Entry 2WVH (X-ray diffraction, 2.30 A resolution); this record covers chains V and Z of the 4 polymer chains in the assembly.

[Chain V (and Z)]
Molecule: Pyruvate decarboxylase
Source organism: Zymomonas mobilis
Notes: EC 4.1.1.1; chain Z of this document is another copy of the same molecule, construct and numbering; everything in this record applies to it too
Reference sequence: P06672 (PDC_ZYMMO); residue numbers follow UniProt; this construct covers 1-568
Chain sequence (568 residues; each row starts with the number of its first residue):
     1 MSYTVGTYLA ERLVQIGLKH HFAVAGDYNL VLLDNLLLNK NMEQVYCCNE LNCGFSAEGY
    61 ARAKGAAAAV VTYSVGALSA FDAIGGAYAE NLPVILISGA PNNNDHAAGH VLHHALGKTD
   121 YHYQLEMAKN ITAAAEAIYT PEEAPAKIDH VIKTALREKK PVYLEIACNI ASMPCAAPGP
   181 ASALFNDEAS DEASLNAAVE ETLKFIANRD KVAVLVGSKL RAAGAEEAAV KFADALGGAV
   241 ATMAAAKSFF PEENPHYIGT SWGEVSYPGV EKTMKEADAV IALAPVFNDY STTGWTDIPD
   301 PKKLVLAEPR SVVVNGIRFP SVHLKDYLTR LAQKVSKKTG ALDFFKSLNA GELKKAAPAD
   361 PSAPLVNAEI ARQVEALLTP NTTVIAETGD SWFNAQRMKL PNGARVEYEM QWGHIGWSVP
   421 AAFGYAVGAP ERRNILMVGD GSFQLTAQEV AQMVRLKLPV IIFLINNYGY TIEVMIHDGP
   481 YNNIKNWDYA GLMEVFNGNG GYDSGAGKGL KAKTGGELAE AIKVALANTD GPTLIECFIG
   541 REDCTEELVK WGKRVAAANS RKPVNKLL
Not modelled in the structure: 1, 567-568
From the paper describing this entry:
  - catalytic residues: Asp27, His113, His114 (proposed by the authors, not directly observed)
  - mutagenesis - D27E, H113K, H113Q, H113R, H114Q, E473D (1000-fold), E473Q (4000-fold): decreased catalytic activity (citing earlier work)
  - mutagenesis - H114A: abolished catalytic activity (citing earlier work)

[Chain V / chain Z interface]
Contacting residue pairs (197; chain V residue first):
  Ala25(V) with Tyr481(Z), hydrophobic
  Asp27(V) with Tyr290(Z), hydrogen bond; Asn559(Z)
  Leu30(V) with Glu473(Z); His477(Z); Tyr481(Z), hydrophobic
  Val31(V) with His477(Z)
  Leu33(V) with Tyr481(Z), hydrophobic
  Asp34(V) with His477(Z), salt bridge; Tyr481(Z), hydrogen bond
  Leu37(V) with Pro480(Z)
  Gln44(V) with Tyr481(Z)
  Tyr46(V) with Pro480(Z); Tyr481(Z), hydrogen bond (side chain-backbone)
  Cys48(V) with Leu445(Z)
  Asn49(V) with Leu445(Z), hydrogen bond (side chain-backbone)
  Ser74(V) with Trp412(Z)
  Val75(V) with Asp82(Z); Trp412(Z); Gly413(Z); His414(Z), hydrogen bond (backbone-side chain)
  Leu78(V) with Leu78(Z); Asp82(Z)
  Ser79(V) with Asp82(Z), hydrogen bond
  Phe81(V) with Leu78(Z); Met127(Z), hydrophobic
  Asp82(V) with Val75(Z); Leu78(Z); Ser79(Z), hydrogen bond
  Gly85(V) with Leu116(Z)
  Tyr88(V) with Leu116(Z); Lys118(Z)
  Ala89(V) with Ala115(Z); Leu116(Z)
  Asn102(V) with Ala558(Z); Asn559(Z), hydrogen bond (side chain-backbone); Ser560(Z); Arg561(Z), hydrogen bond (side chain-backbone)
  Asn103(V) with Pro563(Z)
  Asn104(V) with Arg561(Z); Lys562(Z), hydrogen bond (side chain-backbone); Pro563(Z); Val564(Z), hydrogen bond (side chain-backbone)
  Asp105(V) with Arg561(Z), salt bridge
  His110(V) with Trp295(Z)
  Val111(V) with Phe287(Z); Asn288(Z); Asp289(Z), hydrogen bond (backbone-backbone); Trp295(Z)
  Leu112(V) with Asp289(Z); Trp295(Z), hydrophobic; Gln411(Z), hydrogen bond (backbone-side chain)
  His113(V) with Asp289(Z), salt bridge; Tyr290(Z), hydrogen bond; Met410(Z), hydrogen bond (side chain-backbone); Gln411(Z), hydrogen bond (side chain-backbone); Trp412(Z); Gly413(Z); Asn559(Z)
  His114(V) with Gln411(Z), hydrogen bond (backbone-backbone); Trp412(Z), hydrogen bond (side chain-backbone); Gly413(Z), hydrogen bond (side chain-backbone)
  Ala115(V) with Ala89(Z); Gln411(Z), hydrogen bond (backbone-side chain); Trp412(Z)
  Leu116(V) with Gly85(Z); Tyr88(Z); Ala89(Z); Asn130(Z); Trp412(Z), hydrophobic
  Gly117(V) with Gln411(Z)
  Lys118(V) with Tyr88(Z)
  Met127(V) with Met127(Z); Asn130(Z)
  Asn130(V) with Leu116(Z); Met127(Z)
  Ile131(V) with Met127(Z), hydrophobic
  Cys168(V) with Asn559(Z), hydrogen bond (side chain-backbone)
  Asn169(V) with Arg561(Z), hydrogen bond (side chain-backbone); Lys562(Z); Pro563(Z)
  Met173(V) with Pro563(Z), hydrophobic
  Phe287(V) with Val111(Z)
  Asn288(V) with Val111(Z)
  Asp289(V) with Val111(Z), hydrogen bond (backbone-backbone); Leu112(Z); His113(Z), salt bridge
  Tyr290(V) with Asp27(Z), hydrogen bond; His113(Z), hydrogen bond
  Trp295(V) with His110(Z); Val111(Z); Leu112(Z), hydrophobic
  Trp392(V) with His113(Z)
  Met410(V) with His113(Z), hydrogen bond (backbone-side chain)
  Gln411(V) with Leu112(Z), hydrogen bond (side chain-backbone); His113(Z), hydrogen bond (backbone-side chain); His114(Z), hydrogen bond (backbone-backbone); Ala115(Z), hydrogen bond (side chain-backbone); Gly117(Z)
  Trp412(V) with Ser74(Z); Val75(Z); His113(Z); His114(Z), hydrogen bond (backbone-side chain); Ala115(Z); Leu116(Z), hydrophobic
  Gly413(V) with His113(Z); His114(Z), hydrogen bond (backbone-side chain)
  His414(V) with Val75(Z)
  Gln444(V) with Gln448(Z), hydrogen bond (backbone-side chain)
  Leu445(V) with Cys48(Z); Asn49(Z), hydrogen bond (backbone-side chain); Gln448(Z), hydrogen bond (backbone-side chain)
  Thr446(V) with Gln448(Z)
  Gln448(V) with Gln444(Z), hydrogen bond (side chain-backbone); Leu445(Z), hydrogen bond (side chain-backbone); Thr446(Z); Gln448(Z), hydrogen bond; Trp487(Z)
  Ala451(V) with Lys485(Z); Trp487(Z)
  Val454(V) with Lys485(Z)
  Arg455(V) with Asn483(Z), hydrogen bond (side chain-backbone); Ile484(Z)
  Asn466(V) with Tyr502(Z), hydrogen bond (backbone-side chain)
  Tyr468(V) with Tyr502(Z), hydrophobic; Asp503(Z), hydrogen bond
  Glu473(V) with Leu30(Z)
  His477(V) with Leu30(Z); Val31(Z); Asp34(Z), salt bridge
  Pro480(V) with Leu37(Z); Tyr46(Z)
  Tyr481(V) with Ala25(Z), hydrophobic; Leu30(Z), hydrophobic; Leu33(Z), hydrophobic; Asp34(Z), hydrogen bond; Gln44(Z); Tyr46(Z), hydrogen bond (backbone-side chain)
  Asn483(V) with Arg455(Z), hydrogen bond (backbone-side chain)
  Ile484(V) with Arg455(Z); Asp503(Z)
  Lys485(V) with Ala451(Z); Val454(Z); Arg455(Z); Phe496(Z), hydrogen bond (side chain-backbone); Asn497(Z), hydrogen bond (side chain-backbone); Asp503(Z), salt bridge; Ser504(Z), hydrogen bond (side chain-backbone)
  Asn486(V) with Phe496(Z); Tyr502(Z); Asp503(Z), hydrogen bond (backbone-side chain)
  Trp487(V) with Gln448(Z); Ala451(Z); Val495(Z); Phe496(Z)
  Asp488(V) with Val495(Z), hydrogen bond (backbone-backbone)
  Gly491(V) with Val495(Z)
  Leu492(V) with Leu492(Z), hydrophobic; Val495(Z)
  Val495(V) with Trp487(Z); Asp488(Z), hydrogen bond (backbone-backbone); Gly491(Z); Leu492(Z); Val495(Z), hydrophobic
  Phe496(V) with Lys485(Z), hydrogen bond (backbone-side chain); Asn486(Z); Trp487(Z)
  Asn497(V) with Lys485(Z), hydrogen bond (backbone-side chain)
  Tyr502(V) with Asn466(Z), hydrogen bond (side chain-backbone); Tyr468(Z), hydrophobic; Asn486(Z); Phe538(Z); Ile539(Z)
  Asp503(V) with Tyr468(Z), hydrogen bond; Ile484(Z); Lys485(Z), salt bridge; Asn486(Z), hydrogen bond (side chain-backbone)
  Ser504(V) with Lys485(Z), hydrogen bond (backbone-side chain)
  Phe538(V) with Tyr502(Z)
  Ile539(V) with Tyr502(Z)
  Ala558(V) with Asn102(Z)
  Asn559(V) with Asp27(Z); Asn102(Z), hydrogen bond (backbone-side chain); His113(Z); Cys168(Z), hydrogen bond (backbone-side chain)
  Ser560(V) with Asn102(Z)
  Arg561(V) with Asn102(Z), hydrogen bond (backbone-side chain); Asn104(Z); Asp105(Z), salt bridge; Asn169(Z), hydrogen bond (backbone-side chain)
  Lys562(V) with Asn104(Z), hydrogen bond (backbone-side chain); Asn169(Z)
  Pro563(V) with Asn103(Z); Asn104(Z); Asn169(Z); Met173(Z), hydrophobic
  Val564(V) with Asn104(Z), hydrogen bond (backbone-side chain)
Interface residues without a listed pair, chain V (97 interface residues in all): Tyr28, Glu50, Tyr123, Glu126, Ile170, Val286, Glu409, Ala447, Asn467, Gly498, Gly501
Interface residues without a listed pair, chain Z (97 interface residues in all): Tyr28, Glu50, Phe81, Tyr123, Glu126, Ile131, Ile170, Val286, Trp392, Glu409, Ala447, Asn467, Gly498, Gly501

[Summary]
The chain V/chain Z interface involves 97 residues from each chain; the contacts include 62 hydrogen bonds and
8 salt bridges. Polar contacts include Asp34(V)-His477(Z), Asp105(V)-Arg561(Z) and His113(V)-Asp289(Z). The
paper reports catalytic residues Asp27(V), His113(V) and His114(V); D27E, H113K and H113Q of chain V, among
others, reduce catalytic activity; 8 substitutions were tested in all.
Chain V and chain Z are both Pyruvate decarboxylase (Zymomonas mobilis); the structure, Structural insights
into the pre-reaction state of pyruvate decarboxylase from Zymomonas mobilis, was determined by X-ray
diffraction, deposited together with 2WVA and 2WVG.
